9K3K - chains B and N of the 6 polymer chains in the assembly; structure by electron microscopy, 3.12 A resolution.

Chain B:
Protein: Guanine nucleotide-binding protein G(I)/G(S)/G(T) subunit beta-1, HiBiT
Organism: Homo sapiens
Reference sequence: P62873 (GBB1_HUMAN); numbering as in UniProt (aligned over 2-340)
Amino-acid sequence (371 residues; row label = number of the first residue in the row; numbers below 1 keep their minus sign (Met-4 is residue -4)):
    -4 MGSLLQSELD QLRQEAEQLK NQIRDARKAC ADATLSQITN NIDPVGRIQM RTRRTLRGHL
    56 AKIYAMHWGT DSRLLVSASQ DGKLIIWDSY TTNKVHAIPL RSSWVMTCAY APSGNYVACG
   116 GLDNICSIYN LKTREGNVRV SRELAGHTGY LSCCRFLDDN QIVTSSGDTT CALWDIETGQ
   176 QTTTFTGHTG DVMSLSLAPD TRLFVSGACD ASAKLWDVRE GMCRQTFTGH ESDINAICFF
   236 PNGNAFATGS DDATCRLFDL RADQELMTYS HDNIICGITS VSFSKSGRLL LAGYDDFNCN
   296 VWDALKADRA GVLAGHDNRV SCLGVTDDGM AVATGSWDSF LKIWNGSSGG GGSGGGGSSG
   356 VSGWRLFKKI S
Disordered / not traced: -4 to 3, 344-366
Sequence notes: initiating methionine (-4); expression tag (-3 to 1); linker (341-355)

Chain N:
Protein: Nb35
Organism: synthetic construct
Amino-acid sequence (160 residues; numbered -21 to 138; the number before each row is that of its first residue; numbers below 1 keep their minus sign (Met-21 is residue -21)):
   -21 MKYLLPTAAA GLLLLAAQPA MAQVQLQESG GGLVQPGGSL RLSCAASGFT FSNYKMNWVR
    39 QAPGKGLEWV SDISQSGASI SYTGSVKGRF TISRDNAKNT LYLQMNSLKP EDTAVYYCAR
    99 CPAPFTRDCF DVTSTTYAYR GQGTQVTVSS HHHHHHEPEA
Disordered / not traced: -21 to 0, 128-138
Disulfides: Cys22-Cys96, Cys99-Cys107

Interface between chain B and chain N:
Contacting residue pairs (22; chain B residue first):
  Arg8(B) with Gln120(N)
  Lys15(B) with Gln1(N)
  Cys204(B) with Tyr117(N)
  Asp205(B) with Ala116(N)
  Ala206(B) with Tyr117(N)
  Thr223(B) with Gln1(N), hydrogen bond (backbone-backbone)
  His225(B) with Val2(N)
  Glu226(B) with Val2(N); Gly26(N); Phe27(N); Thr28(N), hydrogen bond (side chain-backbone); Tyr32(N); Arg98(N), hydrogen bond (backbone-side chain); Tyr117(N)
  Ser227(B) with Arg98(N); Pro100(N), hydrogen bond (side chain-backbone); Tyr117(N)
  Asp228(B) with Tyr117(N), hydrogen bond
  Asp246(B) with Pro102(N)
  Asp247(B) with Tyr32(N); Pro102(N)
  Ile270(B) with Phe103(N), hydrophobic
Other interface residues (no listed pair), chain B (14 interface residues in all): Thr184
Other interface residues (no listed pair), chain N (15 interface residues in all): Ala101, Thr114

Overview:
14 residues of chain B and 15 residues of chain N are in contact; the contacts include 5 hydrogen bonds. Polar
contacts include Glu226(B)-Thr28(N), Glu226(B)-Arg98(N) and Ser227(B)-Pro100(N).
Chain B is Guanine nucleotide-binding protein G(I)/G(S)/G(T) subunit beta-1, HiBiT (Homo sapiens) and chain N
is Nb35 (synthetic construct); the structure, Cryo-EM structure of the unliganded human melanocortin receptor
4 (MC4R)-Gs complex, was determined by electron microscopy, deposited together with 9K3F, 9K3H, 9K3L and 9K3P.
